Entry 1PCQ (X-ray diffraction, 2.81 A resolution); this record covers chains R and S of the 21 polymer chains in the assembly.

Chain R (and S):
Protein: groES protein
Source organism: Escherichia coli
Notes: chain S of this document is another copy of the same molecule, construct and numbering; everything in this record applies to it too
Reference sequence: P0A6F9 (CH10_ECOLI); residues 1-97 here = UniProt positions 1-97
Sequence (97 residues; row label = number of the first residue in the row):
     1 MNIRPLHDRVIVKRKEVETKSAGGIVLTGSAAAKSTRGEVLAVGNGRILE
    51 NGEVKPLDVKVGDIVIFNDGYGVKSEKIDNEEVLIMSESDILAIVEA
UniProt features mapped onto this chain:
  - modified residue: Lys34 (N6-succinyllysine)

How chain R and chain S interact:
Residue-residue contacts (32):
  Gly23(R) - Asn80(S)
  Thr36(R) - Glu76(S)  hydrogen bond
  Arg37(R) - Glu76(S)  salt bridge
  Arg37(R) - Lys77(S)  hydrogen bond (side chain-backbone)
  Arg37(R) - Ile78(S)
  Arg47(R) - Ile48(S)
  Glu50(R) - Glu50(S)
  Glu50(R) - Asn51(S)
  Gly52(R) - Asn51(S)
  Lys55(R) - Asn51(S)  hydrogen bond
  Asp58(R) - Leu6(S)
  Asp58(R) - His7(S)  salt bridge
  Ile66(R) - Ile3(S)  hydrophobic
  Ile66(R) - Glu76(S)
  Asn68(R) - Lys74(S)
  Glu88(R) - His7(S)  salt bridge
  Glu88(R) - Ile48(S)
  Ser89(R) - Arg9(S)  hydrogen bond (backbone-side chain)
  Leu92(R) - Pro5(S)
  Leu92(R) - Leu6(S)  hydrogen bond (backbone-backbone)
  Leu92(R) - Arg9(S)
  Leu92(R) - Lys74(S)
  Leu92(R) - Ile85(S)  hydrophobic
  Ala93(R) - Arg4(S)
  Ala93(R) - Pro5(S)  hydrophobic
  Ile94(R) - Ile3(S)
  Ile94(R) - Arg4(S)  hydrogen bond (backbone-backbone)
  Ile94(R) - Leu6(S)  hydrophobic
  Val95(R) - Met1(S)  hydrophobic
  Glu96(R) - Asn2(S)
  Glu96(R) - Arg4(S)
  Ala97(R) - Met1(S)
Other interface residues (no listed pair), chain R (22 interface residues in all): Ala22, Gly24, Leu49, Ile91
Other interface residues (no listed pair), chain S (19 interface residues in all): Asn45, Leu49

Summary:
22 residues of chain R face 19 of chain S across their interface; the contacts include 6 hydrogen bonds and 3
salt bridges. Polar pairs include Arg37(R)-Glu76(S), Asp58(R)-His7(S) and Glu88(R)-His7(S).
Both chains are groES protein (Escherichia coli). Entry 1PCQ (Crystal structure of groEL-groES) was determined
by X-ray diffraction together with 1PF9 from the same study.
